Entry 5OA1 (electron microscopy, 4.40 A resolution (low resolution: residue-level contacts below are approximate; hydrogen-bond / salt-bridge calls are withheld)); this record covers chains A and I of the 34 polymer chains in the assembly.

# Chain A
Protein: DNA-directed RNA polymerase I subunit RPA190
Organism: Saccharomyces cerevisiae S288C
Notes: EC 2.7.7.6
UniProtKB: P10964 (RPA1_YEAST); residues 1-1664 here = UniProt positions 1-1664
Amino-acid sequence (1664 residues; row label = number of the first residue in the row):
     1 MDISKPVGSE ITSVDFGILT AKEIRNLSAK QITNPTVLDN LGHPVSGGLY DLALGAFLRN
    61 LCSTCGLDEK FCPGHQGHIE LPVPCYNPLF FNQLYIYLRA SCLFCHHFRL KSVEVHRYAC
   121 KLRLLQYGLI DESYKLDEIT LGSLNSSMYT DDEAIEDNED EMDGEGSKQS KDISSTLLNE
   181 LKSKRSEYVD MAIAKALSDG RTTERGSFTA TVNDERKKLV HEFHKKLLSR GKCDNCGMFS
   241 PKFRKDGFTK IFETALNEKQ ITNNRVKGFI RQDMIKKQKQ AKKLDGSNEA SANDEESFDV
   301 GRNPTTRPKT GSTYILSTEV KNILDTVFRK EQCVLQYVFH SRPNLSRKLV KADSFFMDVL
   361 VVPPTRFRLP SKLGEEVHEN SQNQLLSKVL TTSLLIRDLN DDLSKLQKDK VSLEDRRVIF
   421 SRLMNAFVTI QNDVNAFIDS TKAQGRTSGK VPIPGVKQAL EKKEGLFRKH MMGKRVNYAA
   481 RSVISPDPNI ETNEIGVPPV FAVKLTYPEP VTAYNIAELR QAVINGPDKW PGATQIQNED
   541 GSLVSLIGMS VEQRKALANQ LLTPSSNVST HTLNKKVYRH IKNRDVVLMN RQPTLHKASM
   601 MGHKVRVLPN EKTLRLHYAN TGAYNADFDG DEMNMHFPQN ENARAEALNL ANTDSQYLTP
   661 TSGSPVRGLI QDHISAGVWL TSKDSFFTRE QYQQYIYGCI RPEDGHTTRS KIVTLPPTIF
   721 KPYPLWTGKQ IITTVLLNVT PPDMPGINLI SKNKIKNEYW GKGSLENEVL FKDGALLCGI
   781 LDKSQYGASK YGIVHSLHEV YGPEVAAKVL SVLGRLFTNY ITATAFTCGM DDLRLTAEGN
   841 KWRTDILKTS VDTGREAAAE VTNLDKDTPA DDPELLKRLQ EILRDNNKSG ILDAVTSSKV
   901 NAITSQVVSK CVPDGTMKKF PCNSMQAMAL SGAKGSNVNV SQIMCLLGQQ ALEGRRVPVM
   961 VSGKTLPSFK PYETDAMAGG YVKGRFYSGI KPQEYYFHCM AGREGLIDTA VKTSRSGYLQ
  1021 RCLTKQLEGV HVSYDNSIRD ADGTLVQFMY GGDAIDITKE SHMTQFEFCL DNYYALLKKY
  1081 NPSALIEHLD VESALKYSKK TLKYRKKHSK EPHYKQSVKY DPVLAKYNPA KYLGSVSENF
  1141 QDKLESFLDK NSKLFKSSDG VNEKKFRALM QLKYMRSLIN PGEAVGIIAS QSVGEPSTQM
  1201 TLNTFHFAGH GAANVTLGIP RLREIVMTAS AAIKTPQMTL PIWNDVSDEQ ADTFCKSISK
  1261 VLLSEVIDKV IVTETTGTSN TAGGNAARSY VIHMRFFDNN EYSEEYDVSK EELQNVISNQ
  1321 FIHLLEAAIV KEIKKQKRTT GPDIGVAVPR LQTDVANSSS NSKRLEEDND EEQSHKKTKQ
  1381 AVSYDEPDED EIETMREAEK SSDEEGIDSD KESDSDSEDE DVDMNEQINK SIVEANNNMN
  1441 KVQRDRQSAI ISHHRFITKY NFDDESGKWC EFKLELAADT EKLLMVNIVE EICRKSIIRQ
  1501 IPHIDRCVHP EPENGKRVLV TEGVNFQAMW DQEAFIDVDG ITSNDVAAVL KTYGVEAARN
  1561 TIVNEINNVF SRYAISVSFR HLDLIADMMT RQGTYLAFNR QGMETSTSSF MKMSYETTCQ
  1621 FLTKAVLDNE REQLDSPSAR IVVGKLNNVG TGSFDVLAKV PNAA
Not modelled in the structure: 142-171, 271-311, 407-416, 446-450, 1013-1015, 1154-1159, 1206-1213, 1279-1286, 1339-1432, 1664
Bound ions: Zn2+ site 1: C62, C65, C72, H75; Zn2+ site 2: C102, C105, C233, C236
UniProt features mapped onto this chain:
  - region: P992 to E1004 (Bridging helix)
  - binding site (Zn(2+)): C62, C65, C72, H75, C102, C105, C233, C236
  - binding site (Mg(2+)): D627, D629, D631
  - modified residue (Phosphoserine): S889, S1636

# Chain I
Protein: DNA-directed RNA polymerase I subunit RPA12
Organism: Saccharomyces cerevisiae S288C
UniProtKB: P32529 (RPA12_YEAST); residues 1-125 here = UniProt positions 1-125
Amino-acid sequence (125 residues; row label = number of the first residue in the row):
     1 MSVVGSLIFC LDCGDLLENP NAVLGSNVEC SQCKAIYPKS QFSNLKVVTT TADDAFPSSL
    61 RAKKSVVKTS LKKNELKDGA TIKEKCPQCG NEEMNYHTLQ LRSADEGATV FYTCTSCGYK
   121 FRTNN
Not modelled in the structure: 1
Bound ions: Zn2+: C13, C30
UniProt features mapped onto this chain:
  - zinc finger: C10 to C33 (C4-type), I82 to R122 (TFIIS-type)
  - binding site (Zn(2+)): C10, C13, C30, C33, C86, C89, C114, C117

# Interface between chain A and chain I
Contacting residue pairs - 98 pairs, chain A then chain I:
  D627(A) - D105(I)
  D629(A) - D105(I)
  K756(A) - E92(I)
  Y759(A) - K83(I)
  V861(A) - V67(I)
  V861(A) - K68(I)
  T862(A) - V66(I)
  T862(A) - V67(I)
  N863(A) - V66(I)
  N863(A) - V67(I)
  N863(A) - K68(I)
  R878(A) - V66(I)
  R878(A) - V67(I)
  E881(A) - S65(I)
  E881(A) - V67(I)
  N887(A) - T69(I)
  I891(A) - L71(I)
  S898(A) - K77(I)
  S898(A) - G79(I)
  N901(A) - G79(I)
  N901(A) - A80(I)
  A902(A) - G79(I)
  T904(A) - Y96(I)
  S905(A) - G79(I)
  S905(A) - T81(I)
  V908(A) - I82(I)
  V912(A) - K83(I)
  G935(A) - N125(I)
  N937(A) - K83(I)
  E1004(A) - L99(I)
  G1005(A) - Q100(I)
  L1006(A) - A104(I)
  D1008(A) - L99(I)
  D1008(A) - Q100(I)
  D1008(A) - L101(I)
  T1009(A) - Q100(I)
  T1009(A) - L101(I)
  T1009(A) - R102(I)
  T1009(A) - S103(I)
  Q1199(A) - R122(I)
  L1202(A) - L101(I)
  L1202(A) - F111(I)
  L1202(A) - R122(I)
  F1205(A) - H97(I)
  F1205(A) - F111(I)
  F1205(A) - K120(I)
  D1252(A) - K73(I)
  S1264(A) - F56(I)
  E1265(A) - S58(I)
  D1268(A) - R61(I)
  K1269(A) - T51(I)
  V1270(A) - T49(I)
  V1270(A) - T50(I)
  V1270(A) - T51(I)
  V1270(A) - F56(I)
  I1271(A) - V48(I)
  I1271(A) - T49(I)
  V1272(A) - V47(I)
  V1272(A) - V48(I)
  V1272(A) - T49(I)
  T1273(A) - V47(I)
  T1273(A) - V48(I)
  E1274(A) - L45(I)
  E1274(A) - K46(I)
  E1274(A) - V47(I)
  T1275(A) - L45(I)
  T1276(A) - N19(I)
  T1276(A) - L45(I)
  T1278(A) - N21(I)
  A1287(A) - N21(I)
  F1297(A) - L60(I)
  F1297(A) - R61(I)
  F1297(A) - K64(I)
  E1301(A) - L60(I)
  E1301(A) - K64(I)
  Y1302(A) - L60(I)
  E1305(A) - S59(I)
  E1305(A) - L60(I)
  E1305(A) - K63(I)
  Y1306(A) - S58(I)
  Y1306(A) - S59(I)
  Y1306(A) - L60(I)
  A1478(A) - N21(I)
  K1482(A) - S6(I)
  V1486(A) - T49(I)
  V1486(A) - T50(I)
  E1490(A) - T51(I)
  E1490(A) - A52(I)
  E1490(A) - A55(I)
  E1490(A) - F56(I)
  C1493(A) - F56(I)
  R1494(A) - A55(I)
  H1509(A) - K73(I)
  R1572(A) - K120(I)
  Y1573(A) - R122(I)
  A1574(A) - Y119(I)
  A1574(A) - F121(I)
  A1574(A) - R122(I)
Also at the interface, not in a pair above, chain A (73 interface residues in all): K783, E860, I882, K888, V895, P913, S936, V938, A1010, M1200, T1201, D1248, I1267, G1277, R1288, E1511
Also at the interface, not in a pair above, chain I (54 interface residues in all): N44, P57, N74, L76, T98, V110

# Summary
73 residues of chain A face 54 of chain I across their interface. C62(A), C65(A), C72(A) and H75(A) form the
Zn2+ site 1. From UniProt: 8 Zn2+-binding residues and 3 Mg2+-binding residues on chain A; 8 Zn2+-binding
residues on chain I.
Here chain A is DNA-directed RNA polymerase I subunit RPA190 and chain I is DNA-directed RNA polymerase I
subunit RPA12, both from Saccharomyces cerevisiae S288C. Entry 5OA1 (RNA polymerase I pre-initiation complex)
was determined by electron microscopy.
